Entry 8U4S (electron microscopy, 3.35 A resolution); this record covers chains R and C of the 9 polymer chains in the assembly.

Chain R (and C):
Molecule: C-X-C chemokine receptor type 4
Source organism: Homo sapiens
Notes: chain C of this document is another copy of the same molecule, construct and numbering; everything in this record applies to it too
UniProt: P61073 (CXCR4_HUMAN); residues 2-352 carry their UniProt numbers (351 of 613 residues fall inside the UniProt entry; the rest is not from it)
Chain sequence (632 residues; row label = number of the first residue in the row; numbers below 1 keep their minus sign (Met-17 is residue -17)):
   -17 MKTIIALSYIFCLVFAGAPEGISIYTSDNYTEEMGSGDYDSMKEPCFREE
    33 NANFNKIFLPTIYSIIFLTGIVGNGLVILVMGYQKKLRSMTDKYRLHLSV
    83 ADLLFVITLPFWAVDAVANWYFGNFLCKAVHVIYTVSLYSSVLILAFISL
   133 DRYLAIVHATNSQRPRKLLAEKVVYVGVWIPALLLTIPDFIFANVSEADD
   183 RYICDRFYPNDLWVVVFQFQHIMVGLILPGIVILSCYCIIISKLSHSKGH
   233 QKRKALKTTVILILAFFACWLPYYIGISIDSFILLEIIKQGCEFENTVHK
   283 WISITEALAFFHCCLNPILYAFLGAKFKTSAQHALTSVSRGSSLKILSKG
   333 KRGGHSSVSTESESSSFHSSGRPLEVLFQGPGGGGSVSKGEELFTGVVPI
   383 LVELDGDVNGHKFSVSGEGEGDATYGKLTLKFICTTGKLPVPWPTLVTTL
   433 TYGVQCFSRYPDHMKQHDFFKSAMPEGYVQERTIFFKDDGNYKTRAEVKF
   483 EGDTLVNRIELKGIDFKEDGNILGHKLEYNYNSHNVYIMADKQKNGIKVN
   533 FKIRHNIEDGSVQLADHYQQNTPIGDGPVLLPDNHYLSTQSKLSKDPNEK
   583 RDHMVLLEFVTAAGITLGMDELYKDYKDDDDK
Disordered / not traced: -17 to 23, 308-614
Differences from the reference sequence: initiating methionine (-17); expression tag (-16 to 1); conflict Ser119 (Asn in P61073)
Cystine bridges: Cys28-Cys274, Cys109-Cys186
Ligand contacts:
  - D21 ((2R)-1-(hexadecanoyloxy)-3-(phosphonooxy)propan-2-yl (9Z)-octadec-9-enoate), molecule 1: Asn33, Asn35, Phe36, Ile44, Ile286, Leu290, Phe293
  - D21, molecule 2: Ala250, Thr279, Lys282, Trp283, Ile286, Thr287, Leu290
Reported in the primary citation:
  - self-association interface (contacts with another copy of this molecule): Leu58, Lys239, Val242, Leu246

How chain R and chain C interact:
Contacting residue pairs (28):
  Cys220(R) with Leu58(C), hydrophobic
  Ile223(R) with Leu58(C), hydrophobic
  Ser224(R) with Leu61(C); Gln66(C)
  Ser227(R) with Gln66(C), hydrogen bond
  Lys234(R) with Val62(C)
  Arg235(R) with Ala303(C); Gly306(C)
  Leu238(R) with Val62(C), hydrophobic
  Lys239(R) with Ile300(C); Ala303(C)
  Val242(R) with Ile300(C), hydrophobic
  Ile243(R) with Ile300(C), hydrophobic
  Ile245(R) with Val54(C), hydrophobic
  Leu246(R) with Thr51(C); Ile300(C), hydrophobic
  Leu253(R) with Ile47(C), hydrophobic; Leu50(C), hydrophobic
  Pro254(R) with Thr43(C)
  Ile257(R) with Thr43(C)
  Ile261(R) with Ile39(C), hydrophobic
  Phe276(R) with Asn35(C); Ile39(C), hydrophobic
  Val280(R) with Ile39(C), hydrophobic
  Trp283(R) with Phe36(C), hydrophobic; Ile39(C), hydrophobic; Phe40(C), hydrophobic; Thr43(C)
Also at the interface, not in a pair above, chain R (23 interface residues in all): Phe249, Ala250, Glu275, Thr279
Also at the interface, not in a pair above, chain C (21 interface residues in all): Lys38, Gly55, Val59, Lys67, Cys296

Overview:
23 residues of chain R and 21 residues of chain C are in contact; the contacts include 1 hydrogen bond. Its
one hydrogen-bonded contact is Ser227(R)-Gln66(C). Ligands of chain R: compound D21. The paper reports a
self-association interface involving Leu58(R), Lys239(R) and Val242(R) among others.
Both chains are C-X-C chemokine receptor type 4 (Homo sapiens). Entry 8U4S (Structure of trimeric CXCR4 in
complex with REGN7663 Fab) was determined by electron microscopy, deposited together with 8U4N, 8U4O, 8U4P,
8U4Q, 8U4R and 8U4T.
